Entry 4BDZ (X-ray diffraction, 2.85 A resolution); this record covers chains A and C of the 4 polymer chains in the assembly.

# Chain A
Name: Pfv integrase
Source organism: Human spumaretrovirus
Notes: EC 2.7.7.-
UniProt: P14350 (POL_FOAMV); residues 1-392 here correspond to UniProt positions 752-1143 (UniProt number = residue number + 751)
Chain sequence (395 residues; row label = number of the first residue in the row; numbers below 1 keep their minus sign (Gly-2 is residue -2)):
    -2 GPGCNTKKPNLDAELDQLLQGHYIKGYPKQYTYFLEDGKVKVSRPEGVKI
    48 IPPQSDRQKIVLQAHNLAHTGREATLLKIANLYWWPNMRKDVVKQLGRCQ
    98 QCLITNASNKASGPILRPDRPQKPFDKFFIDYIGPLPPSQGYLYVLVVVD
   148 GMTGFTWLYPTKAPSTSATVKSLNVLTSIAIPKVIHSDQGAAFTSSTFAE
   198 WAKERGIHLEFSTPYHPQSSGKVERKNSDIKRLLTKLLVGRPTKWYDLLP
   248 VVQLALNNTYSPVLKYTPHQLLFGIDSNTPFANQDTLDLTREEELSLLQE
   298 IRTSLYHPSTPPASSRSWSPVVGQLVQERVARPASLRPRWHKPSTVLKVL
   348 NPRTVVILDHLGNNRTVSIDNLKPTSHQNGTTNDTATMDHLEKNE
Disordered / not traced: -2 to 7, 376-392
Differences from the reference sequence: expression tag (-2 to 0); variant Ser217 (Gly968 in P14350), Gly218 (Ser969 in P14350)
Curated features (UniProtKB/Swiss-Prot):
  - binding site (Mg(2+)): Asp123, Asp185
Ion coordination: Zn2+: His62, His66, Cys96, Cys99; Mg2+ site 1: Asp128, Asp185 (together with XZ-90); Mg2+ site 2: Asp128, Glu221 (together with XZ-90)
Small-molecule neighbours: XZ-90 (19C; 2-[(3-chloranyl-4-fluoranyl-phenyl)methyl]-6,7-bis(oxidanyl)isoindol-1-one): Asp128, Tyr129, Asp185, Pro214, Gln215, Glu221
From the paper describing this entry:
  - binding site for XZ-90: Pro214, Gln215, Glu221

# Chain C
Molecule: 19 nucleotide preprocessed pfv donor DNA (non-transferred strand)
Sequence (19 nucleotides; each row starts with the number of its first residue):
     1 ATTGTCATGGAATTTCGCA

# How chain A and chain C interact
Residue-residue contacts - 42 pairs, chain A then chain C:
  Ile112(A) with DG4(C), phosphate contact; DT5(C), base contact
  Leu113(A) with DT3(C), base contact; DG4(C), hydrogen bond to the phosphate
  Arg114(A) with DG4(C), sugar contact; DT5(C), salt bridge to the phosphate
  Pro115(A) with DT3(C), base contact; DG4(C), phosphate contact; DT5(C), phosphate contact
  Lys124(A) with DT3(C), base contact
  His183(A) with DT3(C), salt bridge to the phosphate
  Glu207(A) with DT2(C), phosphate contact; DT3(C), base contact
  Phe208(A) with DT2(C), sugar contact
  Ser209(A) with DT3(C), phosphate contact
  Thr210(A) with DT2(C), phosphate contact; DT3(C), hydrogen bond to the phosphate
  His213(A) with DG4(C), phosphate contact
  Gln215(A) with DG4(C), sugar contact
  Ser216(A) with DT3(C), hydrogen bond to the phosphate
  Gly218(A) with DG4(C), hydrogen bond to the base; DT5(C), sugar contact
  Lys219(A) with DT5(C), sugar contact; DC6(C), salt bridge to the phosphate
  Arg222(A) with DG4(C), base contact; DT5(C), hydrogen bond to the base; DC6(C), hydrogen bond to the base; DA7(C), hydrogen bond to the sugar
  Asp226(A) with DA7(C), sugar contact
  Arg229(A) with DA7(C), hydrogen bond to the phosphate; DT8(C), salt bridge to the phosphate
  Ser258(A) with DA7(C), hydrogen bond to the phosphate
  Pro259(A) with DA7(C), phosphate contact; DT8(C), base contact
  Lys345(A) with DA1(C), base contact
  Leu347(A) with DA1(C), base contact; DT2(C), base contact
  Asn348(A) with DT2(C), hydrogen bond to the base; DT3(C), hydrogen bond to the sugar
  Arg350(A) with DG4(C), salt bridge to the phosphate
  Thr351(A) with DT3(C), hydrogen bond to the sugar
  Thr363(A) with DA1(C), base contact
Interface residues without a listed pair, chain A (32 interface residues in all): Arg117, His205, Glu221, Val260, Val353, Ser365

# In short
Chain A and chain C form an interface of 32 and 8 residues respectively; the contacts include 12 hydrogen
bonds and 5 salt bridges. Polar contacts include Gly218(A)-DG4(C), Arg222(A)-DT5(C) and Arg222(A)-DC6(C).
Chain A binds XZ-90. From the paper: a binding site for XZ-90 at Pro214(A), Gln215(A) and Glu221(A).
Chain A is Pfv integrase (Human spumaretrovirus) and chain C is 19 nucleotide preprocessed pfv donor DNA
(non-transferred strand); the structure, PFV intasome with inhibitor XZ-90, was determined by X-ray
diffraction, deposited together with 4BDY, 4BE0, 4BE1 and 4BE2.
